Entry 5S53 (X-ray diffraction, 2.75 A resolution); this record covers chains B and F of the 6 polymer chains in the assembly.

[Chain B]
Protein: Tubulin beta-2B chain
From: Bos taurus
UniProtKB: Q6B856 (TBB2B_BOVIN); the author numbering skips numbers that UniProt does not, so the offset changes along the chain: 1-42 = UniProt 1-42; 45-360 = UniProt 43-358; 369-455 = UniProt 359-445
Amino-acid sequence (445 residues; each row starts with the number of its first residue; note: 10 numbers in that range are skipped by the numbering (no residue carries them; nothing is unmodelled there)):
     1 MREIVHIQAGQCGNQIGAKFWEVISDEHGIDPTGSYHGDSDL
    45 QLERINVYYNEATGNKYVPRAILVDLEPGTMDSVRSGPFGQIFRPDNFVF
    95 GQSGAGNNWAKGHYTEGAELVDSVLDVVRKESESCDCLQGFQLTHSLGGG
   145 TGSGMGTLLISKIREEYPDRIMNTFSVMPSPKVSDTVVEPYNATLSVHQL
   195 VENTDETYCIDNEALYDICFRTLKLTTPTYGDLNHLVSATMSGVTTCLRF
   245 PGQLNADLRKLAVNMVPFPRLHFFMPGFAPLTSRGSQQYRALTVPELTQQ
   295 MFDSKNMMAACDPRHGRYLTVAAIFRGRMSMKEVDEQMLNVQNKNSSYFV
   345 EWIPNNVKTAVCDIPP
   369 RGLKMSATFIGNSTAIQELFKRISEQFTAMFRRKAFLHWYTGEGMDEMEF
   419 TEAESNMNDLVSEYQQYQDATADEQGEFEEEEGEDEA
Not modelled in the structure: 279-280, 438-455
Ion coordination: Mg2+: Q11 (together with GDP); Ca2+: E113 (shared with 1 residue of chain C)
Small-molecule neighbours:
  - GDP (guanosine-5'-diphosphate): G10, Q11, C12, Q15, I16, N101, S140, G142, G143, G144, T145, G146, V171, P173, V177, D179, E183, N206, L209, Y224, L227, N228
  - WZM (6-[cyclobutyl(methyl)amino]pyridazine-3-carboxamide): E200, Y202, C241, L248, L255, M259, F268, A316, A317, I318, K352, T353, A354, I378
UniProt features mapped onto this chain:
  - motif: M1 to I4 (MREI motif)
  - binding site (GTP): Q11, E71, S140, G144, T145, G146, N206, N228
  - binding site (Mg(2+)): E71
  - modified residue: S40 (Phosphoserine), T57 (Phosphothreonine), K60 (N6-acetyllysine), S174 (Phosphoserine), T287 (Phosphothreonine), T292 (Phosphothreonine), R320 (Omega-N-methylarginine), E448 (5-glutamyl polyglutamate)
  - cross-link (Glycyl lysine isopeptide (Lys-Gly)): K60 (interchain with G-Cter in ubiquitin), K326 (interchain with G-Cter in ubiquitin)

[Chain F]
Protein: Tubulin-Tyrosine Ligase
From: Gallus gallus
UniProtKB: E1BQ43 (E1BQ43_CHICK); numbering as in UniProt (aligned over 1-378)
Amino-acid sequence (384 residues; each row starts with the number of its first residue):
     1 MYTFVVRDENSSVYAEVSRLLLATGQWKRLRKDNPRFNLMLGERNRLPFG
    51 RLGHEPGLVQLVNYYRGADKLCRKASLVKLIKTSPELSESCTWFPESYVI
   101 YPTNLKTPVAPAQNGIRHLINNTRTDEREVFLAAYNRRREGREGNVWIAK
   151 SSAGAKGEGILISSEASELLDFIDEQGQVHVIQKYLEKPLLLEPGHRKFD
   201 IRSWVLVDHLYNIYLYREGVLRTSSEPYNSANFQDKTCHLTNHCIQKEYS
   251 KNYGRYEEGNEMFFEEFNQYLMDALNTTLENSILLQIKHIIRSCLMCIEP
   301 AISTKHLHYQSFQLFGFDFMVDEELKVWLIEVNGAPACAQKLYAELCQGI
   351 VDVAISSVFPLADTGQKTSQPTSIFIKLHHHHHH
Not modelled in the structure: 106-124, 156-158, 363-370, 383-384
Construct notes: expression tag (379-384)
Ion coordination: Mg2+: E331 (together with AMP-PCP)
Small-molecule neighbours: AMP-PCP (ACP; phosphomethylphosphonic acid adenylate ester): K74, I148, K150, A155, Q183, K184, Y185, L186, K198, D200, R202, R222, H239, L240, T241, N242, D318, M320, I330, E331, N333

[How chain B and chain F interact]
Residue-residue contacts - 13 pairs, chain B then chain F:
  R311(B) with R31(F)
  L333(B) with P56(F); G57(F)
  Q336(B) with R36(F), hydrogen bond
  N337(B) with T3(F); R36(F), hydrogen bond; L58(F)
  K338(B) with M1(F)
  S340(B) with L30(F); N34(F)
  S341(B) with K28(F)
  E345(B) with R31(F), salt bridge
  N349(B) with E55(F)

[In short]
9 residues of chain B and 11 residues of chain F are in contact; the contacts include 2 hydrogen bonds and 1
salt bridge. Among the polar pairs are E345(B)-R31(F), Q336(B)-R36(F) and N337(B)-R36(F). Chain B binds GDP
and compound WZM. Ligands of chain F: AMP-PCP.
Here chain B is Tubulin beta-2B chain (Bos taurus) and chain F is Tubulin-Tyrosine Ligase (Gallus gallus).
Entry 5S53 (Tubulin-Z1349163663-complex) was determined by X-ray diffraction, deposited together with 5S4L,
5S4M, 5S4N, 5S4O, 5S4P, 5S4Q and 52 further entries.
